Entry 3MRQ (X-ray diffraction, 2.20 A resolution); this record covers chains A and B of the 3 polymer chains in the assembly.

Chain A:
Name: HLA class I histocompatibility antigen, A-2 alpha chain
Source organism: Homo sapiens
Notes: fragment: HLA-A*0201 alpha chain, UNP resiude 25-300
Reference sequence: P01892 (1A02_HUMAN); residues 1-276 here correspond to UniProt positions 25-300 (UniProt number = residue number + 24)
Chain sequence (293 residues; each row starts with the number of its first residue):
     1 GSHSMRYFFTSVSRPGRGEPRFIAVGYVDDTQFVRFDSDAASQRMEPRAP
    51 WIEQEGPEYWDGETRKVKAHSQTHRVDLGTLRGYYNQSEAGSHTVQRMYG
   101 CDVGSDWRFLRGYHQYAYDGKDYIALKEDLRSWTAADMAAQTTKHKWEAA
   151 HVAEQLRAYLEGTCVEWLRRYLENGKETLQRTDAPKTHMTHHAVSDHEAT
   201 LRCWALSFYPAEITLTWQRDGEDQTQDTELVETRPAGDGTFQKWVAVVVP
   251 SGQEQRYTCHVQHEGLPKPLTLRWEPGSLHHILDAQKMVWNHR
Not modelled in the structure: 275-293
Differences from the reference sequence: engineered mutation Val245 (Ala269 in P01892); expression tag (277-293)
Disulfides: Cys101-Cys164, Cys203-Cys259

Chain B:
Name: Beta-2-microglobulin
Source organism: Homo sapiens
Reference sequence: P61769 (B2MG_HUMAN); residues 1-99 here correspond to UniProt positions 21-119 (UniProt number = residue number + 20)
Chain sequence (100 residues; each row starts with the number of its first residue; numbering starts at 0):
     0 MIQRTPKIQVYSRHPAENGKSNFLNCYVSGFHPSDIEVDLLKNGERIEKV
    50 EHSDLSFSKDWSFYLLYYTEFTPTEKDEYACRVNHVTLSQPKIVKWDRDM
Differences from the reference sequence: expression tag (0)
Curated features (UniProtKB/Swiss-Prot):
  - modified residue: Gln2 (Pyrrolidone carboxylic acid)
  - glycosylation: Ile1 (N-linked (Glc) (glycation) isoleucine), Lys19 (N-linked (Glc) (glycation) lysine), Lys41 (N-linked (Glc) (glycation) lysine), Lys48 (N-linked (Glc) (glycation) lysine), Lys58 (N-linked (Glc) (glycation) lysine), Lys91 (N-linked (Glc) (glycation) lysine), Lys94 (N-linked (Glc) (glycation) lysine)
Disulfides: Cys25-Cys80

Chain A / chain B interface:
Pairs across the interface (61; chain A residue first):
  Phe8(A) - Ser55(B)
  Phe8(A) - Phe56(B)
  Phe9(A) - Phe56(B)
  Thr10(A) - Leu54(B)
  Thr10(A) - Phe56(B)
  Thr10(A) - Phe62(B)
  Val12(A) - Ser33(B)
  Ile23(A) - Leu54(B)  hydrophobic
  Val25(A) - Asp53(B)
  Val25(A) - Leu54(B)
  Val25(A) - Ser55(B)
  Tyr27(A) - Tyr63(B)
  Gln32(A) - Asp53(B)
  Arg35(A) - Asp53(B)  salt bridge
  Arg48(A) - Asp53(B)  salt bridge
  His93(A) - Met0(B)
  Gln96(A) - His31(B)  hydrogen bond
  Gln96(A) - Phe56(B)
  Gln96(A) - Trp60(B)  hydrogen bond (side chain-backbone)
  Gln96(A) - Phe62(B)
  Arg97(A) - Phe56(B)
  Met98(A) - Lys58(B)
  Tyr113(A) - Lys58(B)
  Gln115(A) - Lys58(B)
  Gln115(A) - Trp60(B)
  Tyr116(A) - Trp60(B)
  Ala117(A) - Trp60(B)  hydrophobic
  Asp119(A) - Met0(B)
  Asp119(A) - Ile1(B)
  Asp119(A) - His31(B)
  Gly120(A) - Ile1(B)
  Gly120(A) - Arg3(B)  hydrogen bond (backbone-side chain)
  Gly120(A) - His31(B)
  Gly120(A) - Trp60(B)
  Lys121(A) - Ile1(B)
  Asp122(A) - Trp60(B)  hydrogen bond
  His192(A) - Asp98(B)  salt bridge
  Arg202(A) - Asp98(B)  hydrogen bond (side chain-backbone)
  Arg202(A) - Met99(B)
  Trp204(A) - Asp98(B)
  Trp204(A) - Met99(B)
  Val231(A) - Gln8(B)
  Glu232(A) - Lys6(B)  salt bridge
  Glu232(A) - Gln8(B)  hydrogen bond (backbone-side chain)
  Glu232(A) - Ser28(B)  hydrogen bond
  Thr233(A) - Tyr26(B)
  Arg234(A) - Gln8(B)  hydrogen bond
  Arg234(A) - Tyr10(B)
  Arg234(A) - Met99(B)  hydrogen bond (side chain-backbone)
  Pro235(A) - Tyr10(B)  hydrogen bond (backbone-side chain)
  Pro235(A) - Asn24(B)
  Pro235(A) - Tyr26(B)
  Pro235(A) - Leu65(B)  hydrophobic
  Ala236(A) - Arg12(B)  hydrogen bond (backbone-side chain)
  Ala236(A) - Asn24(B)  hydrogen bond (backbone-side chain)
  Gly237(A) - Arg12(B)
  Gly237(A) - Leu65(B)
  Gln242(A) - Tyr10(B)
  Gln242(A) - Ser11(B)
  Gln242(A) - Arg12(B)  hydrogen bond (side chain-backbone)
  Trp244(A) - Met99(B)  hydrogen bond (side chain-backbone)
Other interface residues (no listed pair), chain A (38 interface residues in all): Ser92, Thr94, Leu206, Asp238
Other interface residues (no listed pair), chain B (28 interface residues in all): His13, Pro14, Asp59, Arg97

In short:
Chain A and chain B form an interface of 38 and 28 residues respectively, with 14 hydrogen bonds and 4 salt
bridges. Polar contacts include Arg35(A)-Asp53(B), Arg48(A)-Asp53(B) and His192(A)-Asp98(B).
Chain A is HLA class I histocompatibility antigen, A-2 alpha chain and chain B is Beta-2-microglobulin, both
from Homo sapiens; the structure, Crystal Structure of MHC class I HLA-A2 molecule complexed with Melan-A
MART1 decapeptide variant, was determined by X-ray diffraction.
